8CT1 - chains e and f of the 34 polymer chains in the assembly; structure by electron microscopy, 4.80 A resolution (low resolution: residue-level contacts below are approximate; hydrogen-bond / salt-bridge calls are withheld).

[Chain e (and f)]
Protein: Dynamin-like 120 kDa protein, mitochondrial
Source organism: Homo sapiens
Notes: EC 3.6.5.5; chain f of this document is another copy of the same molecule, construct and numbering; everything in this record applies to it too
UniProt: O60313 (OPA1_HUMAN); numbering as in UniProt (aligned over 1-960)
Chain sequence (960 residues; each row starts with the number of its first residue):
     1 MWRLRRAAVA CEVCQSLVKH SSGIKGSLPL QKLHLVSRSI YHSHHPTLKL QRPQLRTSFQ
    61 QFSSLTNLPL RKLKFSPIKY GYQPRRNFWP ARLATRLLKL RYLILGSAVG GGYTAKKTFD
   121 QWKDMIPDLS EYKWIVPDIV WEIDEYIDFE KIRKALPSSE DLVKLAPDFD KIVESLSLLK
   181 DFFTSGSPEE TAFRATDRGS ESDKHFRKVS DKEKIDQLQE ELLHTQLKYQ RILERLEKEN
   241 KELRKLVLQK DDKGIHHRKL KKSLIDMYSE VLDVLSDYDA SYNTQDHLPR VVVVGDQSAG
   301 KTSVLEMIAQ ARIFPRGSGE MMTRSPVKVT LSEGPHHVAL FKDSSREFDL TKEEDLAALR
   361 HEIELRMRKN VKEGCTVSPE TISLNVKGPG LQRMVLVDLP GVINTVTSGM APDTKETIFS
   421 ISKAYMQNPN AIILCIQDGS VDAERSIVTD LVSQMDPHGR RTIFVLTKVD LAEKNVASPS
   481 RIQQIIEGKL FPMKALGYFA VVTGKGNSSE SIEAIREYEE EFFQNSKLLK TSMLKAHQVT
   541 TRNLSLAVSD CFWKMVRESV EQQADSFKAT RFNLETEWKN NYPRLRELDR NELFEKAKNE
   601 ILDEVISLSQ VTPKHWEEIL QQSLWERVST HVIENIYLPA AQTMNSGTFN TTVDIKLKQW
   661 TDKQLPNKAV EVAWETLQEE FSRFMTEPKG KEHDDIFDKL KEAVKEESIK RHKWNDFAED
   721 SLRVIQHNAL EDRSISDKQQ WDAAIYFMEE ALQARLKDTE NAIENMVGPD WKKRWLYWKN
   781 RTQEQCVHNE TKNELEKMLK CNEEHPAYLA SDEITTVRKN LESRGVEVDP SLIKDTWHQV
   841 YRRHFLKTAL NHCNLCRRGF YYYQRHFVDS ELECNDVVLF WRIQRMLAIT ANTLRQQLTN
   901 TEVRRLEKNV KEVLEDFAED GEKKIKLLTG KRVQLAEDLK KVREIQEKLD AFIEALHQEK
Unresolved in the structure: 1-262
Swiss-Prot annotation at these positions:
  - region: Gly-295 to Thr-302 (G1 motif), Met-321 to Arg-324 (G2 motif), Asp-398 to Gly-401 (G3 motif), Thr-467 to Asp-470 (G4 motif), Val-501 to Gly-504 (G5 motif)
  - binding site (GTP): Ser-298, Gly-300, Lys-301, Thr-302, Ser-303, Gly-317, Lys-468, Asp-470, Thr-503, Gly-506, Asn-507
  - binding site (Mg(2+)): Thr-302, Thr-323, Asp-398
  - site: Arg-194, Ala-195 (Cleavage at site S1)
  - modified residue: Lys-228 (N6-acetyllysine)
  - natural variant: Ala-8 (A8S: In OPA1; uncertain significance), Arg-38 to Ser-43 (deletion: In OPA1), Tyr-80 (Y80C: In OPA1), Thr-95 (T95M: In OPA1), Tyr-102 (Y102C: In OPA1), Glu-270 (E270K: In OPA1), Leu-272 (L272P: In OPA1), Asp-273 (D273A: In OPA1), Arg-290 (R290Q: In OPA1; R290W: In OPA1), Val-293 to Val-294 (deletion: In OPA1), Gly-300 (G300E: In OPA1), Gln-310 (Q310R: In OPA1), 46 further natural variant entries in UniProt
  - mutagenesis: Glu-213 (E213A: In interface mutant 9; strongly decreased ability to mediate mitochondrial fusion; when associated with A-217, A-557 and A-565), Gln-217 (Q217A: In interface mutant 9; strongly decreased ability to mediate mitochondrial fusion; when associated with A-213, A-557 and A-565), Arg-235 (R235A: In interface mutant 8; strongly decreased ability to mediate mitochondrial fusion), Leu-243 (L243A: In mutant control 1; does not affect ability to mediate mitochondrial fusion), Leu-248 (L248A: In mutant control 2; does not affect ability to mediate mitochondrial fusion), Gln-297 (Q297E: Abolished GTPase activity without affecting the ability to bind membranes), Ser-298 (S298A: Abolished GTPase activity without affecting the ability to bind membranes), Lys-301 (K301A: Abolished GTPase activity), Thr-302 (T302A: Abolished GTPase activity; T302N: Abolished GTPase activity without affecting the ability to bind membranes), Arg-316 (R316A: Strongly decreased GTPase activity), Glu-320 (E320A: Decreased GTPase activity), Met-321 (M321A: Strongly decreased GTPase activity), 39 further mutagenesis entries in UniProt
Cystine bridges: Cys-856/Cys-874
From the paper describing this entry:
  - mutagenesis - W771A, K772E, R774E, R781E, K797E, K800E, R824E: abolished binding to membrane
  - mutagenesis - W775A: unchanged binding to membrane
  - self-association interface (contacts with another copy of this molecule); pairs are residue here / residue on that copy: Asp-812/Lys-819 (salt bridge)

[Chain e / chain f interface]
Pairs across the interface (13; chain e residue first):
  Gly-647(e) / Asn-580(f)
  Gly-647(e) / Asn-581(f)
  Thr-648(e) / Asn-581(f)
  Asn-650(e) / Asn-580(f)
  Thr-651(e) / Asn-573(f)
  Thr-651(e) / Thr-576(f)
  Thr-651(e) / Glu-577(f)
  Thr-651(e) / Asn-580(f)
  Asp-654(e) / Thr-576(f)
  Asp-654(e) / Asn-580(f)
  Ile-655(e) / Asn-573(f)
  Lys-658(e) / Phe-572(f)
  Arg-733(e) / Asn-580(f)
Also at the interface, not in a pair above, chain e (9 interface residues in all): Val-868
Also at the interface, not in a pair above, chain f (7 interface residues in all): Arg-584

[Summary]
9 residues of chain e and 7 residues of chain f are in contact. From UniProt: 11 GTP-binding residues, 3
Mg2+-binding residues and 67 mutagenesis sites on chain e. From the paper: W771A, K772E and R774E of chain e,
among others, abolish binding to membrane; a self-association interface involving Asp-812(e); 8 substitutions
were tested in all.
Chain e and chain f are both Dynamin-like 120 kDa protein, mitochondrial (Homo sapiens); the structure, CryoEM
structure of human S-OPA1 assembled on lipid membrane in membrane-adjacent state, was determined by electron
microscopy together with 8CT9 from the same study.
